8VK7 - chains A and D of the 35 polymer chains in the assembly; structure by electron microscopy, 3.09 A resolution.

== Chain A ==
Molecule: 23S ribosomal RNA
Organism: Mycolicibacterium smegmatis MC2 155
Sequence (3120 nucleotides; row label = number of the first residue in the row):
     1 UAAGUGUUUA AGGGCGCAUG GUGGAUGCCU UGGCACUGGG AGCCGAUGAA GGACGUAGGA
    61 GGCUGCGAUA AGCCUCGGGG AGCUGUCAAC CGAGCGUUGA UCCGAGGAUG UCCGAAUGGG
   121 GAAACCCGGC ACGAGUGAUG UCGUGUCACC AGGCGCUGAA UAUAUAGGCG UCUGGGGGGA
   181 ACGCGGGGAA GUGAAACAUC UCAGUACCCG UAGGAAGAGA AAACAAAAUG UGAUUCCGUG
   241 AGUAGUGGCG AGCGAAAGCG GAGGAUGGCU AAACCGUAUG CAUGUGAUAC CGGGUAGGGG
   301 UUGUGUGUGC GGGGUUGUGG GACCUAUCUU UCCGGCUCUA CCUGGCUGGA GGGCAGUGAG
   361 AAAAUGUUGU GGUUAGCGGA AAUGGCUUGG GAUGGCCUGC CGUAGACGGU GAGAGCCCGG
   421 UACGUGAAAA CCCGACGUCU GUCUUGAUGG UGUUCCCGAG UAGCAGCGGG CCCGUGGAAU
   481 CUGCUGUGAA UCUGCCGGGA CCACCCGGUA AGCCUGAAUA CUUCCCAGUG ACCGAUAGCG
   541 GAUUAGUACC GUGAGGGAAU GGUGAAAAGU ACCCCGGGAG GGGAGUGAAA GAGUACCUGA
   601 AACCGUGCGC UUACAAUCCG UCAGAGCCCU CGACGUGUCG UGGGGUGAUG GCGUGCCUUU
   661 UGAAGAAUGA GCCUGCGAGU CAGGGACAUG UCGCGAGGUU AACCCGGGUG GGGUAGCCGC
   721 AGCGAAAGCG AGUCUGAAUA GGGCGUAUCC ACACAAGAGU GUGUGGUGUA GUGGUGUGUU
   781 CUGGACCCGA AGCGGAGUGA UCUACCCAUG GCCAGGGUGA AGCGCGGGUA AGACCGCGUG
   841 GAGGCCCGAA CCCACUUAGG UUGAAGACUG AGGGGAUGAG CUGUGGGUAG GGGUGAAAGG
   901 CCAAUCAAAC UCCGUGAUAG CUGGUUCUCC CCGAAAUGCA UUUAGGUGCA GCGUCGCAUG
   961 UUUCUUGCCG GAGGUAGAGC UACUGGAUGG CCGAUGGGCC CCACAGGGUU ACUGACGUCA
  1021 GCCAAACUCC GAAUGCCGGU AAGUCCAAGA GUGCGGCAGU GAGACGGCGG GGGAUAAGCU
  1081 CCGUGCGUCG AGAGGGAAAC AGCCCAGAUC GCCGGCUAAG GCCCCUAAGC GUGUGCUAAG
  1141 UGGAAAAGGA UGUGCAGUCG CGAAGACAAC CAGGAGGUUG GCUUAGAAGC AGCCACCCUU
  1201 GAAAGAGUGC GUAAUAGCUC ACUGGUCAAG UGAUUGUGCG CCGAUAAUGU AGCGGGGCUC
  1261 AAGCACACCG CCGAAGCCGC GGCAGCCAAC GUGUUGGCUG GGUAGGGGAG CGUCCUGCAU
  1321 CCGGUGAAGC CGCCGAGUGA UCGAGUGGUG GAGGGUGUGG GAGUGAGAAU GCAGGCAUGA
  1381 GUAGCGAUUA GGCAAGUGAG AACCUUGCCC GCCGAAAGAC CAAGGGUUCC UGGGCCAGGC
  1441 CAGUCCGCCC AGGGUGAGUC GGGACCUAAG GCGAGGCCGA CAGGCGUAGU CGAUGGACAA
  1501 CGGGUUGAUA UUCCCGUACC CGUGUAUGUG CGUCCAUGAU GAAUCAGCGG UACUAACCAU
  1561 CCAAAACCAC CGUGACCGCA CCUUUCGGGG UGUGGCGUUG GUGGGGCUGC AUGGGACCUU
  1621 CGUUGGUAGU AGUCAAGCGA UGGGGUGACG CAGGAAGGUA GCCGUACCGG UCAGUGGUAA
  1681 UACCGGGGUA AGCCUGUAGG GAGUCAGAUA GGUAAAUCCG UCUGGCAUAU AUCCUGAGAG
  1741 GUGAUGCAUA GCCGAGUGAG GCGAAUUCGG UGAUCCUAUG CUGCCGAGAA AAGCCUCUAG
  1801 CGAGGACAUA CACGGCCCGU ACCCCAAACC AACACAGGUG GUCAGGUAGA GAAUACUAAG
  1861 GCGUACGAGU GAACUAUGGU UAAGGAACUC GGCAAAAUGC CCCCGUAACU UCGGGAGAAG
  1921 GGGGACCCAC AUGGCGUGUA AGCCUUUACG GCCCAAGCGU GAGUGGGUGG CACAAACCAG
  1981 UGAGAAGCGA CUGUUUACUA AAAACACAGG UCCGUGCGAA GUCGCAAGAC GAUGUAUACG
  2041 GACUGACGCC UGCCCGGUGC UGGAAGGUUA AGAGGACCCG UUAACUCCCU UUGGGGGUGA
  2101 AGCGGAGAAU UUAAGCCCCA GUAAACGGCG GUGGUAACUA UAACCAUCCU AAGGUAGCGA
  2161 AAUUCCUUGU CGGGUAAGUU CCGACCUGCA CGAAUGGCGU AACGACUUCU CAACUGUCUC
  2221 AACCAUAGAC UCGGCGAAAU UGCACUACGA GUAAAGAUGC UCGUUACGCG CGGCAGGACG
  2281 AAAAGACCCC GGGACCUUCA CUACAACUUG GUAUUGGUGC UCGAUACGGU UUGUGUAGGA
  2341 UAGGUGGGAG ACUGUGAAGC UCACACGCCA GUGUGGGUGG AGUCGUUGUU GAAAUACCAC
  2401 UCUGAUCGUA UUGGGCCUCU AACCUCGGAC CGUAUAUCCG GUUCAGGGAC AGUGCCUGGU
  2461 GGGUAGUUUA ACUGGGGCGG UUGCCUCCUA AAAUGUAACG GAGGCGCCCA AAGGUUCCCU
  2521 CAACCUGGAC GGCAAUCAGG UGUUGAGUGU AAGUGCACAA GGGAGCUUGA CUGCGAGACG
  2581 GACAUGUCGA GCAGGGACGA AAGUCGGGAC UAGUGAUCCG GCACCUCUGA GUGGAAGGGG
  2641 UGUCGCUCAA CGGAUAAAAG GUACCCCGGG GAUAACAGGC UGAUCUUCCC CAAGAGUCCA
  2701 UAUCGACGGG AUGGUUUGGC ACCUCGAUGU CGGCUCGUCG CAUCCUGGGG CUGGAGCAGG
  2761 UCCCAAGGGU UGGGCUGUUC GCCCAUUAAA GCGGCACGCG AGCUGGGUUU AGAACGUCGU
  2821 GAGACAGUUC GGUCUCUAUC CGCCGCGCGC GUCAGAAGCU UGAGGAAACC UGUCCCUAGU
  2881 ACGAGAGGAC CGGGACGGAC GAACCUCUGG UAUACCAGUU GUCCCACCAG GGGCACGGCU
  2941 GGAUAGCCAC GUUCGGACAG GAUAACCGCU GAAAGCAUCU AAGCGGGAAA CCUCUUCCAA
  3001 GACCAGGCUU CUCACCCUCU AGGAGGGAUA AGGCCCCCCG CAGACCACGG GAUUGAUAGA
  3061 CCAGACCUGG AAGCCUAGUA AUAGGUGCAG GGAACUGGCA CUAACCGGCC GAAAACUUAC
Unresolved in the structure: 1, 1546-1619, 2056-2150

== Chain D ==
Protein: 50S ribosomal protein L3
Organism: Mycolicibacterium smegmatis MC2 155
UniProt: A0QSD1 (RL3_MYCS2); residue numbers follow UniProt; this construct covers 1-217
Amino-acid sequence (217 residues; numbered 1 to 217; the number before each row is that of its first residue):
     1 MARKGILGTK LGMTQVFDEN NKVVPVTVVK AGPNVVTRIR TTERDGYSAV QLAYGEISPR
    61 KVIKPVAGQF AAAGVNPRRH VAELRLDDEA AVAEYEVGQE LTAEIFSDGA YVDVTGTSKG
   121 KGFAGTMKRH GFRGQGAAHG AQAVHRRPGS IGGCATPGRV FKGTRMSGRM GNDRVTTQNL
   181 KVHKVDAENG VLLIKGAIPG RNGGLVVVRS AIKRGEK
Unresolved in the structure: 1, 216-217

== How chain A and chain D interact ==
Residue-residue contacts (204; chain A residue first):
  A858(A) - Gly140(D)  phosphate contact
  G859(A) - Gln142(D)  phosphate contact
  G860(A) - Gln142(D)  phosphate contact
  U861(A) - Gln142(D)  hydrogen bond to the base
  U1248(A) - Thr156(D)  base contact
  U1248(A) - Arg159(D)  base contact
  U1248(A) - Phe161(D)  base contact
  A1872(A) - Phe123(D)  hydrogen bond to the sugar
  A1873(A) - Phe123(D)  sugar contact
  A1873(A) - Gly125(D)  sugar contact
  C1874(A) - Arg146(D)  salt bridge to the phosphate
  C1874(A) - Arg147(D)  phosphate contact
  U1875(A) - Ala143(D)  phosphate contact
  U1875(A) - Val144(D)  phosphate contact
  U1875(A) - His145(D)  hydrogen bond to the phosphate
  U1875(A) - Arg146(D)  hydrogen bond to the phosphate
  U1875(A) - Arg147(D)  phosphate contact
  A1876(A) - Ala143(D)  phosphate contact
  A1876(A) - His145(D)  salt bridge to the phosphate
  C1888(A) - His139(D)  hydrogen bond to the base
  U1889(A) - His139(D)  sugar contact
  G1891(A) - His139(D)  hydrogen bond to the base
  C1893(A) - Ala138(D)  base contact
  C1893(A) - His139(D)  stacking on the base
  U2217(A) - Ala137(D)  phosphate contact
  U2217(A) - Ala138(D)  sugar contact
  U2217(A) - His139(D)  hydrogen bond to the sugar
  C2218(A) - Gly136(D)  phosphate contact
  C2218(A) - Ala137(D)  hydrogen bond to the phosphate
  A2221(A) - Met127(D)  phosphate contact
  A2221(A) - Arg133(D)  phosphate contact
  A2222(A) - Arg146(D)  salt bridge to the phosphate
  C2248(A) - Arg159(D)  hydrogen bond to the phosphate
  G2249(A) - Arg159(D)  salt bridge to the phosphate
  G2256(A) - Thr156(D)  hydrogen bond to the base
  G2272(A) - Phe123(D)  base contact
  G2273(A) - Met166(D)  hydrogen bond to the base
  G2273(A) - Ser167(D)  hydrogen bond to the sugar
  C2274(A) - Pro148(D)  phosphate contact
  C2274(A) - Ile151(D)  sugar contact
  C2274(A) - Met166(D)  base contact
  A2275(A) - Arg147(D)  salt bridge to the phosphate
  A2275(A) - Pro148(D)  phosphate contact
  A2275(A) - Gly149(D)  sugar contact
  A2275(A) - Ile151(D)  sugar contact
  G2276(A) - Ser150(D)  phosphate contact
  G2276(A) - Ile151(D)  hydrogen bond to the phosphate
  G2276(A) - Gly152(D)  sugar contact
  G2276(A) - Gly153(D)  hydrogen bond to the sugar
  G2276(A) - Cys154(D)  sugar contact
  G2276(A) - Gly158(D)  base contact
  G2276(A) - Arg159(D)  base contact
  G2276(A) - Val160(D)  base contact
  G2277(A) - Cys154(D)  phosphate contact
  G2277(A) - Gly158(D)  sugar contact
  C2734(A) - Gln135(D)  sugar contact
  U2735(A) - Arg133(D)  salt bridge to the phosphate
  U2735(A) - Gln135(D)  sugar contact
  U2735(A) - Pro148(D)  hydrogen bond to the sugar
  U2735(A) - Gly149(D)  base contact
  U2735(A) - Ser150(D)  hydrogen bond to the base
  C2736(A) - Phe132(D)  sugar contact
  C2736(A) - Arg133(D)  salt bridge to the phosphate
  C2736(A) - Ser150(D)  hydrogen bond to the base
  G2737(A) - Arg165(D)  salt bridge to the phosphate
  U2738(A) - Phe161(D)  sugar contact
  C2795(A) - Thr156(D)  hydrogen bond to the phosphate
  C2795(A) - Pro157(D)  sugar contact
  A2796(A) - Cys154(D)  hydrogen bond to the phosphate
  A2796(A) - Ala155(D)  hydrogen bond to the phosphate
  A2796(A) - Thr156(D)  hydrogen bond to the phosphate
  A2796(A) - Pro157(D)  phosphate contact
  G2798(A) - Gly152(D)  hydrogen bond to the base
  G2798(A) - Gly153(D)  sugar contact
  G2798(A) - Cys154(D)  hydrogen bond to the sugar
  C2799(A) - Ser150(D)  hydrogen bond to the base
  C2799(A) - Gly152(D)  sugar contact
  C2799(A) - Cys154(D)  sugar contact
  G2802(A) - Gln135(D)  base contact
  G2802(A) - Val144(D)  sugar contact
  G2802(A) - Arg147(D)  salt bridge to the phosphate
  G2802(A) - Gly149(D)  sugar contact
  G2802(A) - Ser150(D)  base contact
  C2803(A) - Ala141(D)  sugar contact
  C2803(A) - Gln142(D)  phosphate contact
  C2803(A) - Val144(D)  sugar contact
  U2804(A) - His139(D)  sugar contact
  U2804(A) - Gly140(D)  sugar contact
  U2804(A) - Gln142(D)  phosphate contact
  G2842(A) - Ile151(D)  base contact
  G2842(A) - Arg159(D)  sugar contact
  G2842(A) - Val160(D)  hydrogen bond to the sugar
  G2842(A) - Met166(D)  base contact
  C2843(A) - Val160(D)  sugar contact
  C2843(A) - Phe161(D)  sugar contact
  C2843(A) - Lys162(D)  salt bridge to the phosphate
  C2843(A) - Gly163(D)  phosphate contact
  C2843(A) - Thr164(D)  hydrogen bond to the sugar
  C2843(A) - Met166(D)  base contact
  C2844(A) - Arg129(D)  hydrogen bond to the sugar
  C2844(A) - Lys162(D)  phosphate contact
  C2844(A) - Gly163(D)  hydrogen bond to the phosphate
  C2844(A) - Thr164(D)  sugar contact
  C2844(A) - Met166(D)  hydrogen bond to the sugar
  C2844(A) - Ser167(D)  hydrogen bond to the sugar
  G2845(A) - Arg129(D)  salt bridge to the phosphate
  G2845(A) - Gly168(D)  sugar contact
  G2845(A) - Arg169(D)  hydrogen bond to the sugar
  C2846(A) - Arg169(D)  phosphate contact
  A2857(A) - Ile63(D)  sugar contact
  A2857(A) - Pro65(D)  sugar contact
  A2857(A) - Val66(D)  sugar contact
  G2858(A) - Arg40(D)  base contact
  G2858(A) - Val66(D)  sugar contact
  G2858(A) - Gln69(D)  base contact
  C2859(A) - Arg40(D)  hydrogen bond to the base
  C2859(A) - Gln51(D)  hydrogen bond to the sugar
  C2859(A) - Val81(D)  sugar contact
  C2859(A) - Glu83(D)  hydrogen bond to the sugar
  U2860(A) - Tyr47(D)  hydrogen bond to the sugar
  U2860(A) - Glu83(D)  phosphate contact
  U2861(A) - Tyr47(D)  sugar contact
  U2861(A) - Arg85(D)  hydrogen bond to the phosphate
  G2862(A) - Arg85(D)  salt bridge to the phosphate
  A2902(A) - Val175(D)  sugar contact
  A2903(A) - Ser118(D)  phosphate contact
  A2903(A) - Ala197(D)  sugar contact
  A2903(A) - Ile198(D)  sugar contact
  A2903(A) - Pro199(D)  sugar contact
  C2904(A) - Lys10(D)  hydrogen bond to the phosphate
  C2904(A) - Met13(D)  sugar contact
  C2904(A) - Ser118(D)  phosphate contact
  C2904(A) - Lys119(D)  hydrogen bond to the phosphate
  C2904(A) - Lys121(D)  salt bridge to the phosphate
  C2904(A) - Ala197(D)  sugar contact
  C2904(A) - Ile198(D)  sugar contact
  C2904(A) - Pro199(D)  sugar contact
  C2904(A) - Gly200(D)  hydrogen bond to the phosphate
  C2905(A) - Lys10(D)  salt bridge to the phosphate
  C2905(A) - Met13(D)  sugar contact
  C2905(A) - Lys119(D)  salt bridge to the phosphate
  C2905(A) - Asn202(D)  phosphate contact
  U2906(A) - Met13(D)  base contact
  U2906(A) - Thr14(D)  sugar contact
  U2906(A) - Gln15(D)  hydrogen bond to the sugar
  U2906(A) - Pro25(D)  base contact
  C2907(A) - Gln15(D)  sugar contact
  C2947(A) - Lys119(D)  salt bridge to the phosphate
  C2948(A) - Lys121(D)  salt bridge to the phosphate
  C2948(A) - Lys128(D)  salt bridge to the phosphate
  U2952(A) - Pro25(D)  sugar contact
  U2953(A) - Leu180(D)  sugar contact
  U2953(A) - Gly196(D)  sugar contact
  C2954(A) - Gln178(D)  hydrogen bond to the sugar
  C2954(A) - Asn179(D)  phosphate contact
  G2955(A) - Asn179(D)  hydrogen bond to the phosphate
  G2955(A) - Lys213(D)  hydrogen bond to the phosphate
  G2956(A) - Lys213(D)  salt bridge to the phosphate
  A2957(A) - Lys213(D)  base contact
  U2995(A) - Gln178(D)  hydrogen bond to the sugar
  U2995(A) - Lys213(D)  sugar contact
  U2996(A) - Thr176(D)  hydrogen bond to the phosphate
  U2996(A) - Gln178(D)  sugar contact
  C2997(A) - Arg174(D)  salt bridge to the phosphate
  C2997(A) - Thr176(D)  hydrogen bond to the phosphate
  C2998(A) - Arg174(D)  phosphate contact
  G3007(A) - Arg40(D)  base contact
  C3008(A) - Arg38(D)  hydrogen bond to the sugar
  C3008(A) - Arg40(D)  hydrogen bond to the sugar
  C3008(A) - Arg44(D)  hydrogen bond to the phosphate
  C3008(A) - Asp45(D)  hydrogen bond to the sugar
  U3009(A) - Arg38(D)  salt bridge to the phosphate
  U3009(A) - Arg44(D)  salt bridge to the phosphate
  U3010(A) - Lys64(D)  sugar contact
  U3010(A) - Pro65(D)  hydrogen bond to the sugar
  U3010(A) - Gly68(D)  sugar contact
  U3010(A) - Gln69(D)  sugar contact
  C3011(A) - Lys64(D)  sugar contact
  C3011(A) - Pro65(D)  sugar contact
  A3031(A) - Lys64(D)  phosphate contact
  G3032(A) - Ile63(D)  phosphate contact
  G3032(A) - Lys64(D)  hydrogen bond to the phosphate
  G3033(A) - Ile63(D)  phosphate contact
  G3040(A) - Arg201(D)  sugar contact
  C3041(A) - Arg201(D)  hydrogen bond to the sugar
  A3042(A) - Lys119(D)  phosphate contact
  A3042(A) - Gly120(D)  hydrogen bond to the phosphate
  A3042(A) - Asn172(D)  hydrogen bond to the phosphate
  A3042(A) - Arg201(D)  salt bridge to the phosphate
  G3043(A) - Gly120(D)  phosphate contact
  G3043(A) - Lys121(D)  phosphate contact
  G3043(A) - Gly122(D)  hydrogen bond to the phosphate
  G3043(A) - Arg169(D)  sugar contact
  G3043(A) - Asn172(D)  hydrogen bond to the phosphate
  A3044(A) - Gly122(D)  phosphate contact
  A3044(A) - Phe123(D)  hydrogen bond to the phosphate
  A3044(A) - Arg169(D)  phosphate contact
  C3046(A) - Arg169(D)  base contact
  G3050(A) - Arg79(D)  salt bridge to the phosphate
  G3051(A) - Lys61(D)  salt bridge to the phosphate
  G3051(A) - Arg79(D)  salt bridge to the phosphate
  A3052(A) - Arg60(D)  salt bridge to the phosphate
  U3054(A) - Arg60(D)  hydrogen bond to the sugar
  G3055(A) - Arg60(D)  sugar contact
Also at the interface, not in a pair above, chain A (93 interface residues in all): C2223, G2805, U2835, A2856, U3012, A3047
Also at the interface, not in a pair above, chain D (95 interface residues in all): Ala72, Ala82, Thr115, Ala124, Gly134, Met170, Thr177, Lys195, Ile212, Arg214

== In short ==
93 residues of chain A face 95 of chain D across their interface, with 59 hydrogen bonds, 27 salt bridges and
1 aromatic stacking contact. Among the polar pairs are U861(A)-Gln142(D), C1888(A)-His139(D) and
G1891(A)-His139(D).
Chain A is 23S ribosomal RNA and chain D is 50S ribosomal protein L3, both from Mycolicibacterium smegmatis
MC2 155; the structure, Structure of Mycobacterium smegmatis 50S ribosomal subunit bound to HflX:50S-HflX-B,
was determined by electron microscopy together with 8VIO, 8VK0, 8VKI, 8VKW, 8VPK, 8VR4, 8VR8 and 8VRL from the
same study.
